5XF8 - chains 2 and 6 of the 7 polymer chains in the assembly; structure by electron microscopy, 7.10 A resolution (low resolution: residue-level contacts below are approximate; hydrogen-bond / salt-bridge calls are withheld).

Chain 2:
Protein: DNA replication licensing factor MCM2
Organism: Saccharomyces cerevisiae (strain ATCC 204508 / S288c)
Notes: EC 3.6.4.12
Reference sequence: P29469 (MCM2_YEAST); residues 1-868 here = UniProt positions 1-868
Sequence (868 residues; numbered 1 to 868; the number before each row is that of its first residue):
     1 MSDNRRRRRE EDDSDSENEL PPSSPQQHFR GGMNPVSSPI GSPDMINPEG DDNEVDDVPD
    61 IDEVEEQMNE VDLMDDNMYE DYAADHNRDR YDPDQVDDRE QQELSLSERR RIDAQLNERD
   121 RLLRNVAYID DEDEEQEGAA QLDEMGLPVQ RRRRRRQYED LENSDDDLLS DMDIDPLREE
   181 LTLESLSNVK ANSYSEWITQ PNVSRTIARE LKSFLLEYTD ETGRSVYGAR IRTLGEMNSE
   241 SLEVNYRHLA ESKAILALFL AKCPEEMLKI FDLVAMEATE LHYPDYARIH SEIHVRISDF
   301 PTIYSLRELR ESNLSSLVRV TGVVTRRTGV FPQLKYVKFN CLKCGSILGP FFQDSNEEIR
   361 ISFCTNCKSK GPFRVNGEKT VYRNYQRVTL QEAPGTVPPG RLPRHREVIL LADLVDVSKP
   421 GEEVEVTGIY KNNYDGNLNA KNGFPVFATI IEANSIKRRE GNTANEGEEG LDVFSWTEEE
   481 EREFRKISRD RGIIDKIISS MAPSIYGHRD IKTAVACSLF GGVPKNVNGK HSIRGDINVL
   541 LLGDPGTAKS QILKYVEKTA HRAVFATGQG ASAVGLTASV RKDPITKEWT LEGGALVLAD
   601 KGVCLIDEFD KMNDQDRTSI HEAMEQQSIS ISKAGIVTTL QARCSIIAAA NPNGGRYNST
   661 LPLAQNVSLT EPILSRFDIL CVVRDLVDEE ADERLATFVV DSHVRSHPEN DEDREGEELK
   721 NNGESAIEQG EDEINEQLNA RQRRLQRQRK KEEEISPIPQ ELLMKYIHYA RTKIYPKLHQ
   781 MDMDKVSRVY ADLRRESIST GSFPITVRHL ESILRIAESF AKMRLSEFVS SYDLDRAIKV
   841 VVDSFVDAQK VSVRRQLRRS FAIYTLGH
Unresolved in the structure: 1-200, 436-447, 461-472, 707-755, 865-868
Covalent attachments: covalent link F331-N384; covalent link Q386-L410
Swiss-Prot annotation at these positions:
  - zinc finger: C341 to C367 (C4-type)
  - motif: S675 to D678 (Arginine finger)
  - binding site (ATP): G543 to S550
  - modified residue (Phosphoserine): S14, S16, S23, S164, S170
  - natural variant: E392 (E392K: In allele MCM2-1)
  - mutagenesis: C364 (C364Y/F/S/H: Loss of activity), C367 (C367Y/F/S/H: Loss of activity), K549 (K549A: Reduces MCM2-7 complex helicase activity. Abolishes MCM2-7 complex helicase activity; when associated with MCM5 A-422. Reduces MCM2-7 complex helicase activity; when associated with MCM3 A-415), R676 (R676A: Loss of MCM2-7 complex helicase activity)

Chain 6:
Protein: DNA replication licensing factor MCM6
Organism: Saccharomyces cerevisiae (strain ATCC 204508 / S288c)
Notes: EC 3.6.4.12
Reference sequence: P53091 (MCM6_YEAST); the author numbering skips numbers that UniProt does not, so the offset changes along the chain: 1-840 = UniProt 1-840; 842-1018 = UniProt 841-1017
Sequence (1017 residues; each row starts with the number of its first residue; note: 1 number in that range is skipped by the numbering (no residue carries it; nothing is unmodelled there)):
     1 MSSPFPADTP SSNRPSNSSP PPSSIGAGFG SSSGLDSQIG SRLHFPSSSQ PHVSNSQTGP
    61 FVNDSTQFSS QRLQTDGSAT NDMEGNEPAR SFKSRALNHV KKVDDVTGEK VREAFEQFLE
   121 DFSVQSTDTG EVEKVYRAQI EFMKIYDLNT IYIDYQHLSM RENGALAMAI SEQYYRFLPF
   181 LQKGLRRVVR KYAPELLNTS DSLKRSEGDE GQADEDEQQD DDMNGSSLPR DSGSSAAPGN
   241 GTSAMATRSI TTSTSPEQTE RVFQISFFNL PTVHRIRDIR SEKIGSLLSI SGTVTRTSEV
   301 RPELYKASFT CDMCRAIVDN VEQSFKYTEP TFCPNPSCEN RAFWTLNVTR SRFLDWQKVR
   361 IQENANEIPT GSMPRTLDVI LRGDSVERAK PGDRCKFTGV EIVVPDVTQL GLPGVKPSST
   421 LDTRGISKTT EGLNSGVTGL RSLGVRDLTY KISFLACHVI SIGSNIGASS PDANSNNRET
   481 ELQMAANLQA NNVYQDNERD QEVFLNSLSS DEINELKEMV KDEHIYDKLV RSIAPAVFGH
   541 EAVKKGILLQ MLGGVHKSTV EGIKLRGDIN ICVVGDPSTS KSQFLKYVVG FAPRSVYTSG
   601 KASSAAGLTA AVVRDEEGGD YTIEAGALML ADNGICCIDE FDKMDISDQV AIHEAMEQQT
   661 ISIAKAGIHA TLNARTSILA AANPVGGRYN RKLSLRGNLN MTAPIMSRFD LFFVILDDCN
   721 EKIDTELASH IVDLHMKRDE AIEPPFSAEQ LRRYIKYART FKPILTKEAR SYLVEKYKEL
   781 RKDDAQGFSR SSYRITVRQL ESMIRLSEAI ARANCVDEIT PSFIAEAYDL LRQSIIRVDV
   842 DDVEMDEEFD NIESQSHAAS GNNDDNDDGT GSGVITSEPP ADIEEGQSEA TARPGTSEKK
   902 KTTVTYDKYV SMMNMIVRKI AEVDREGAEE LTAVDIVDWY LLQKENDLGS LAEYWEERRL
   962 AFKVIKRLVK DRILMEIHGT RHNLRDLENE ENENNKTVYV IHPNCEVLDQ LEPQDSS
Unresolved in the structure: 1-102, 195-259, 407-448, 464-498, 558, 611-623, 788, 842-906, 927-932, 984-1018
Swiss-Prot annotation at these positions:
  - motif: S707 to D710 (Arginine finger)
  - binding site (ATP): G575 to S582
  - modified residue: S78 (Phosphoserine), S249 (Phosphoserine), S372 (Phosphoserine), T766 (Phosphothreonine)

How chain 2 and chain 6 interact:
Pairs across the interface - 10 pairs, chain 2 then chain 6:
  R360(2) with K326(6); Y327(6)
  S362(2) with K326(6); T328(6)
  Y434(2) with P302(6)
  D435(2) with P302(6)
  A448(2) with P302(6)
  P584(2) with K665(6); A666(6); G667(6)
Interface residues without a listed pair, chain 2 (12 interface residues in all): I359, N432, G570, D583, V687, H703
Interface residues without a listed pair, chain 6 (12 interface residues in all): V300, R301, V650, A785, I804

In short:
Chain 2 and chain 6 each contribute 12 residues to their interface. Curated annotation (UniProt) lists 8
ATP-binding residues and 4 mutagenesis sites on chain 2; 8 ATP-binding residues on chain 6.
Here chain 2 is DNA replication licensing factor MCM2 and chain 6 is DNA replication licensing factor MCM6,
both from Saccharomyces cerevisiae (strain ATCC 204508 / S288c). Entry 5XF8 (Cryo-EM structure of the
Cdt1-MCM2-7 complex in AMPPNP state) was determined by electron microscopy.
